Entry 3AZE (X-ray diffraction, 3.00 A resolution); this record covers chains C and J of the 10 polymer chains in the assembly.

Chain C:
Name: Histone H2A type 1-B/E
From: Homo sapiens
UniProtKB: P04908 (H2A1B_HUMAN); residues 0-129 here correspond to UniProt positions 1-130 (UniProt number = residue number + 1)
Amino-acid sequence (133 residues; each row starts with the number of its first residue; numbers below 1 keep their minus sign (Gly-3 is residue -3)):
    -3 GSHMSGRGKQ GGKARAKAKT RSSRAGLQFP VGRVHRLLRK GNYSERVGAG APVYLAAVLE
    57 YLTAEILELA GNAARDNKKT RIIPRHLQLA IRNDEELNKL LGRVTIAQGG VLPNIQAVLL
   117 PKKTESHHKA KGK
Not modelled in the structure: -3 to 10, 119-129
Differences from the reference sequence: expression tag (-3 to -1)
Curated features (UniProtKB/Swiss-Prot):
  - modified residue: Ser1 (N-acetylserine), Arg3 (Citrulline), Lys5 (N6-(2-hydroxyisobutyryl)lysine), Lys9 (N6-(2-hydroxyisobutyryl)lysine), Lys13 (N6-(beta-hydroxybutyryl)lysine), Lys36 (N6-(2-hydroxyisobutyryl)lysine), Lys74 (N6-(2-hydroxyisobutyryl)lysine), Lys75 (N6-(2-hydroxyisobutyryl)lysine), Lys95 (N6-(2-hydroxyisobutyryl)lysine), Gln104 (N5-methylglutamine), Lys118 (N6-(2-hydroxyisobutyryl)lysine), Lys119 (N6-crotonyllysine), Thr120 (Phosphothreonine), Lys125 (N6-crotonyllysine)
  - cross-link (Glycyl lysine isopeptide (Lys-Gly)): Lys13 (interchain with G-Cter in ubiquitin), Lys15 (interchain with G-Cter in ubiquitin), Lys119 (interchain with G-Cter in ubiquitin)

Chain J:
Molecule: 146-nt DNA strand
Sequence (146 nucleotides; row label = number of the first residue in the row):
   147 ATCAATATCC ACCTGCAGAT TCTACCAAAA GTGTATTTGG AAACTGCTCC ATCAAAAGGC
   207 ATGTTCAGCT GAATTCAGCT GAACATGCCT TTTGATGGAG CAGTTTCCAA ATACACTTTT
   267 GGTAGAATCT GCAGGTGGAT ATTGAT
Not modelled in the structure: 147-148
Metal / ion sites: Mn2+ near DG217 (its only coordinating residue here)

Chain C / chain J interface:
Residue-residue contacts - 17 pairs, chain C then chain J:
  Arg11(C) with DT264(J), hydrogen bond to the sugar; DT265(J), phosphate contact
  Lys13(C) with DT266(J), phosphate contact
  Thr16(C) with DG267(J), sugar contact
  Arg29(C) with DG268(J), hydrogen bond to the phosphate; DT269(J), salt bridge to the phosphate
  Arg42(C) with DA259(J), phosphate contact
  Val43(C) with DT258(J), phosphate contact; DA259(J), hydrogen bond to the phosphate
  Gly44(C) with DT258(J), sugar contact
  Ala45(C) with DT258(J), phosphate contact
  Lys75(C) with DC278(J), phosphate contact; DA279(J), phosphate contact
  Thr76(C) with DG277(J), hydrogen bond to the phosphate; DC278(J), hydrogen bond to the phosphate
  Arg77(C) with DG277(J), hydrogen bond to the sugar; DC278(J), hydrogen bond to the phosphate

In short:
The chain C/chain J interface involves 11 residues from each chain, with 7 hydrogen bonds and 1 salt bridge.
Polar contacts include Arg11(C)-DT264(J), Arg77(C)-DG277(J) and Arg29(C)-DG268(J).
Here chain C is Histone H2A type 1-B/E (Homo sapiens) and chain J is a 146-nt DNA strand. Entry 3AZE (Crystal
Structure of Human Nucleosome Core Particle Containing H3K64Q mutation) was determined by X-ray diffraction
(same publication as 3AYW, 3AZF, 3AZG, 3AZH, 3AZJ, 3AZK and 3 further entries).
